9IKJ - chains C and H of the 16 polymer chains in the assembly; structure by electron microscopy, 3.22 A resolution.

[Chain C (and H)]
Name: Tlp-1
From: algae metagenome
Notes: chain H of this document is another copy of the same molecule, construct and numbering; everything in this record applies to it too
Chain sequence (236 residues; numbered 1 to 236; the number before each row is that of its first residue):
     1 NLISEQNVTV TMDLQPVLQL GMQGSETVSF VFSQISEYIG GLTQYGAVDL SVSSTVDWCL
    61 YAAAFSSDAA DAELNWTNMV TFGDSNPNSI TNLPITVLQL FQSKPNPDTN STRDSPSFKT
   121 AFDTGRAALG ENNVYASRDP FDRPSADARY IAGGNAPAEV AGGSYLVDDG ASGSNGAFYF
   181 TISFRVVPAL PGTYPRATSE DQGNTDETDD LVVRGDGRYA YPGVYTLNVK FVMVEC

[How chain C and chain H interact]
Residue-residue contacts (18):
  N1(C) - S172(H)  hydrogen bond (backbone-backbone)
  N1(C) - G173(H)
  N1(C) - S174(H)
  N1(C) - N175(H)
  L2(C) - Y165(H)
  L2(C) - L166(H)  hydrophobic
  L2(C) - G173(H)
  I3(C) - S174(H)
  S4(C) - Q23(H)
  E5(C) - D49(H)
  E5(C) - Y179(H)  hydrogen bond
  E5(C) - T181(H)
  N7(C) - Y45(H)
  N7(C) - G46(H)
  T9(C) - T43(H)
  T9(C) - Q44(H)
  T9(C) - Y45(H)  hydrogen bond (side chain-backbone)
  D13(C) - S36(H)  hydrogen bond

[In short]
Chain C and chain H form an interface of 8 and 15 residues respectively, with 4 hydrogen bonds. Polar contacts
include E5(C)-Y179(H), T9(C)-Y45(H) and D13(C)-S36(H).
Chain C and chain H are both Tlp-1 (algae metagenome); the structure, Cryo-EM structure of TLP-1a, was
determined by electron microscopy together with 9IKK from the same study.
